7U05 - chains h and l of the 28 polymer chains in the assembly; structure by electron microscopy, 3.70 A resolution.

[Chain h]
Protein: Trafficking protein particle complex subunit 23
From: Saccharomyces cerevisiae
Reference sequence: Q03784 (TRS23_YEAST); residue numbers follow UniProt; this construct covers 1-219
Sequence (219 residues; numbered 1 to 219; the number before each row is that of its first residue):
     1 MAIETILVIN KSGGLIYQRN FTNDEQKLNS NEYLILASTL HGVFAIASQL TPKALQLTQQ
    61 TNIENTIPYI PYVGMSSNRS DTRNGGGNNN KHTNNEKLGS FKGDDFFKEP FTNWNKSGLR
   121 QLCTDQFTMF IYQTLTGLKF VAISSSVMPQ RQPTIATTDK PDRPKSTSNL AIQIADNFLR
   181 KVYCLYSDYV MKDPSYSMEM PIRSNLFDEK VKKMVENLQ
Not modelled in the structure: 1, 77-97, 148-165

[Chain l]
Protein: GTP-binding protein YPT32/YPT11
From: Saccharomyces cerevisiae
Reference sequence: P51996 (YPT32_YEAST); residue numbers follow UniProt; this construct covers 1-220
Sequence (227 residues; each row starts with the number of its first residue):
     1 MSNEDYGYDY DYLFKIVLIG DSGVGKSNLL SRFTTDEFNI ESKSTIGVEF ATRTIEVENK
    61 KIKAQIWDTA GQERYRAITS AYYRGAVGAL IVYDISKSSS YENCNHWLTE LRENADDNVA
   121 VGLIGNKSDL AHLRAVPTDE AKNFAMENQM LFTETSALNS DNVDKAFREL IVAIFQMVSK
   181 HQVDLSGSGT NNMGSNGAPK GPTISLTPAP KEDKKKKSSN HHHHHHH
Not modelled in the structure: 1-6, 187-196, 210-227
Sequence notes: expression tag (221-227)

[Chain h / chain l interface]
Pairs across the interface (40):
  K11(h) - R84(l)
  S12(h) - K15(l)  hydrogen bond (backbone-side chain)
  S12(h) - W67(l)
  S12(h) - R84(l)
  S12(h) - G85(l)
  G13(h) - W67(l)
  G14(h) - L13(l)
  G14(h) - Q65(l)
  L15(h) - Y8(l)
  L15(h) - Y10(l)  hydrogen bond (backbone-side chain)
  L15(h) - L13(l)
  Q18(h) - Y8(l)  hydrogen bond
  N29(h) - F38(l)
  S30(h) - G7(l)
  S30(h) - Y8(l)
  N31(h) - F38(l)
  N31(h) - T52(l)  hydrogen bond
  E32(h) - F38(l)
  Y33(h) - Y8(l)
  L34(h) - Y10(l)
  L34(h) - L13(l)  hydrophobic
  L34(h) - K63(l)
  L34(h) - Q65(l)
  I35(h) - F50(l)  hydrophobic
  S38(h) - F50(l)
  S38(h) - Q65(l)  hydrogen bond
  S38(h) - W67(l)
  T39(h) - F50(l)
  G42(h) - I78(l)
  G42(h) - Y82(l)
  V43(h) - I46(l)  hydrophobic
  A45(h) - I78(l)  hydrophobic
  I46(h) - I78(l)  hydrophobic
  Q49(h) - A77(l)
  S195(h) - Q182(l)
  M200(h) - Y12(l)  hydrophobic
  M200(h) - L13(l)
  M200(h) - F14(l)  hydrophobic
  P201(h) - Y10(l)  hydrophobic
  P201(h) - D11(l)
Interface residues without a listed pair, chain h (28 interface residues in all): N10, H41, S197, E199, R203
Interface residues without a listed pair, chain l (24 interface residues in all): T35, Y75, A81

[In short]
The interface between chain h and chain l involves 28 residues on one side and 24 on the other, with 5
hydrogen bonds. Polar contacts include S12(h)-K15(l), L15(h)-Y10(l) and Q18(h)-Y8(l).
Chain h is Trafficking protein particle complex subunit 23 and chain l is GTP-binding protein YPT32/YPT11,
both from Saccharomyces cerevisiae; the structure, Structure of the yeast TRAPPII-Rab11/Ypt32 complex in the
closed/closed state (composite structure), was determined by electron microscopy (same publication as 7U06).
